7Y5U - chains A and B of the 5 polymer chains in the assembly; structure by electron microscopy, 3.80 A resolution.

== Chain A ==
Molecule: Chromatin assembly factor 1 subunit A
Source organism: Homo sapiens
UniProt: Q13111 (CAF1A_HUMAN); numbering as in UniProt (aligned over 442-853)
Sequence (412 residues; row label = number of the first residue in the row):
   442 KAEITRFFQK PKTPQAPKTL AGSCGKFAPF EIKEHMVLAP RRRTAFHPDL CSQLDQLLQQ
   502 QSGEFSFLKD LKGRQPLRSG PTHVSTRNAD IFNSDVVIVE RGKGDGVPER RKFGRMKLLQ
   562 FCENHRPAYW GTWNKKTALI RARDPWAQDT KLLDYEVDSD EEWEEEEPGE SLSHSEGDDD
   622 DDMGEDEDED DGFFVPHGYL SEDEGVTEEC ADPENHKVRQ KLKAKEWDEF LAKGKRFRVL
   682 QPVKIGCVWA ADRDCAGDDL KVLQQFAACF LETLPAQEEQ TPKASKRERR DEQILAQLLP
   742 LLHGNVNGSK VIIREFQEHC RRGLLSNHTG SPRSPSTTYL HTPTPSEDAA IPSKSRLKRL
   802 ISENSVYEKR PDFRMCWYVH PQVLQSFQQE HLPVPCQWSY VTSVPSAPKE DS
Unresolved in the structure: 442-490, 501-547, 714-853
Curated features (UniProtKB/Swiss-Prot):
  - region: Ser642 to Phe678 (Necessary for homodimerization and competence for chromatin assembly)
  - modified residue: Thr722 (Phosphothreonine), Ser772 (Phosphoserine), Ser775 (Phosphoserine), Ser803 (Phosphoserine)

== Chain B ==
Molecule: Chromatin assembly factor 1 subunit B
Source organism: Homo sapiens
UniProt: Q13112 (CAF1B_HUMAN); residues 1-419 here = UniProt positions 1-419
Sequence (419 residues; each row starts with the number of its first residue):
     1 MKVITCEIAW HNKEPVYSLD FQHGTAGRIH RLASAGVDTN VRIWKVEKGP DGKAIVEFLS
    61 NLARHTKAVN VVRFSPTGEI LASGGDDAVI LLWKVNDNKE PEQIAFQDED EAQLNKENWT
   121 VVKTLRGHLE DVYDICWATD GNLMASASVD NTAIIWDVSK GQKISIFNEH KSYVQGVTWD
   181 PLGQYVATLS CDRVLRVYSI QKKRVAFNVS KMLSGIGAEG EARSYRMFHD DSMKSFFRRL
   241 SFTPDGSLLL TPAGCVESGE NVMNTTYVFS RKNLKRPIAH LPCPGKATLA VRCCPVYFEL
   301 RPVVETGVEL MSLPYRLVFA VASEDSVLLY DTQQSFPFGY VSNIHYHTLS DISWSSDGAF
   361 LAISSTDGYC SFVTFEKDEL GIPLKEKPVL NMRTPDTAKK TKSQTHRGSS PGPRPVEGT
Unresolved in the structure: 98-111, 215-221, 393-419
Curated features (UniProtKB/Swiss-Prot):
  - modified residue: Thr394 (Phosphothreonine), Ser409 (Phosphoserine), Thr419 (Phosphothreonine)

== Interface between chain A and chain B ==
Pairs across the interface (62; chain A residue first):
  Glu650(A) - Lys211(B)
  Glu650(A) - Arg226(B)
  Arg679(A) - Tyr346(B)
  Val680(A) - Tyr346(B)
  Leu681(A) - Asn343(B)
  Leu681(A) - His345(B)
  Leu681(A) - Tyr346(B)  hydrogen bond (backbone-side chain)
  Gln682(A) - Asn343(B)  hydrogen bond (backbone-side chain)
  Pro683(A) - Ser342(B)
  Pro683(A) - Asn343(B)
  Val684(A) - Tyr340(B)
  Val684(A) - Val341(B)
  Val684(A) - Ser342(B)  hydrogen bond (backbone-backbone)
  Val684(A) - Asn343(B)
  Lys685(A) - Lys2(B)
  Lys685(A) - Val3(B)
  Lys685(A) - Tyr340(B)
  Ile686(A) - Met1(B)
  Ile686(A) - Tyr340(B)  hydrogen bond (backbone-backbone)
  Gly687(A) - Phe338(B)
  Cys688(A) - Met1(B)  hydrophobic
  Cys688(A) - Phe338(B)
  Cys688(A) - Glu379(B)  hydrogen bond
  Val689(A) - Phe338(B)
  Trp690(A) - Arg301(B)
  Trp690(A) - Arg316(B)
  Trp690(A) - Asp331(B)
  Trp690(A) - Gln334(B)
  Trp690(A) - Phe338(B)  hydrophobic
  Ala691(A) - Val303(B)  hydrophobic
  Ala691(A) - Gln334(B)  hydrogen bond (backbone-side chain)
  Ala692(A) - Pro302(B)
  Leu704(A) - Phe336(B)
  Leu704(A) - Pro337(B)
  Leu704(A) - Tyr340(B)  hydrophobic
  Gln706(A) - Pro284(B)
  Phe707(A) - Pro282(B)
  Phe707(A) - Cys283(B)  hydrophobic
  Phe707(A) - Pro284(B)
  Phe707(A) - Leu328(B)  hydrophobic
  Phe707(A) - Pro337(B)
  Phe707(A) - Tyr340(B)  hydrophobic
  Ala708(A) - Leu281(B)
  Ala708(A) - Pro282(B)
  Ala709(A) - His280(B)
  Ala709(A) - Leu281(B)  hydrophobic
  Ala709(A) - Leu310(B)  hydrophobic
  Ala709(A) - Ser335(B)
  Cys710(A) - Ala279(B)
  Cys710(A) - His280(B)  hydrogen bond (backbone-backbone)
  Cys710(A) - Pro282(B)
  Phe711(A) - Ile278(B)
  Phe711(A) - Ala279(B)  hydrophobic
  Phe711(A) - Gly307(B)
  Phe711(A) - Glu309(B)
  Phe711(A) - Leu310(B)
  Leu712(A) - Met212(B)  hydrophobic
  Leu712(A) - Arg276(B)
  Leu712(A) - Pro277(B)
  Leu712(A) - Ile278(B)  hydrogen bond (backbone-backbone)
  Leu712(A) - His280(B)
  Glu713(A) - Arg276(B)  salt bridge
Interface residues without a listed pair, chain A (27 interface residues in all): Cys651, Leu701, Gln705
Interface residues without a listed pair, chain B (43 interface residues in all): Ser214, Val308, Tyr330, Gly339, Ile344, Phe375, Leu380

== Summary ==
27 residues of chain A and 43 residues of chain B are in contact, with 8 hydrogen bonds and 1 salt bridge.
Polar pairs include Glu713(A)-Arg276(B), Leu681(A)-Tyr346(B) and Gln682(A)-Asn343(B).
Chain A is Chromatin assembly factor 1 subunit A and chain B is Chromatin assembly factor 1 subunit B, both
from Homo sapiens; the structure, Cryo-EM structure of the monomeric human CAF1LC-H3-H4 complex, was
determined by electron microscopy together with 7Y5K, 7Y5L, 7Y5O, 7Y5V, 7Y5W, 7Y61 and 4 further entries from
the same study.
